PDB entry 4A28 | X-ray diffraction, 2.55 A resolution | chains A and B

Chain A (and B):
Molecule: Kinesin-like protein KIF11
From: Homo sapiens
Notes: fragment: motor domain, residues 1-368; chain B of this document is another copy of the same molecule, construct and numbering; everything in this record applies to it too
Reference sequence: P52732 (KIF11_HUMAN); residue numbers follow UniProt; this construct covers 1-368
Sequence (368 residues; each row starts with the number of its first residue):
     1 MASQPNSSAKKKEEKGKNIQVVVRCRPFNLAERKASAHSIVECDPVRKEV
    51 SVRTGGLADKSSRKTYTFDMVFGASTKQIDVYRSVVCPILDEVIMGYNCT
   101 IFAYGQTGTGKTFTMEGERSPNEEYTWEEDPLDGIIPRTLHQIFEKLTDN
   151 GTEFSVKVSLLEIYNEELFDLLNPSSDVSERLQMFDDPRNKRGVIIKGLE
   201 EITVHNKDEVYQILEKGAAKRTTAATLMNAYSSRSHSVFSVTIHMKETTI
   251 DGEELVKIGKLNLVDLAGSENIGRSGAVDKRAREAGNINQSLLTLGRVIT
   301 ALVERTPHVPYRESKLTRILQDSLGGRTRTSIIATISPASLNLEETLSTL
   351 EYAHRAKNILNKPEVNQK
Not modelled in the structure: 1-15, 121-127, 271-280, 365-368 (chain B: 1-15, 55-61, 122-127, 274-288, 366-368)
Differences from the reference sequence: engineered mutation D133 (Ala in P52732)
Metal / ion sites: Mg2+: T112 (together with ADP)
Ligand contacts: ADP (adenosine-5'-diphosphate): R24, R26, P27, Q106, T107, G108, T109, G110, K111, T112, F113, E118
Swiss-Prot annotation at these positions:
  - binding site (ATP): G105 to T112
  - modified residue: K146 (N6-acetyllysine)
  - natural variant: F144 (F144L: In MCLMR), R234 (R234C: In MCLMR), S235 (S235C: In MCLMR)

Chain A / chain B interface:
Residue-residue contacts (32; chain A residue first):
  A35(A) with T107(B); S232(B)
  H38(A) with A225(B); Y231(B)
  R53(A) with N229(B); Y231(B), hydrogen bond
  G55(A) with N229(B)
  G56(A) with M228(B); N229(B)
  L57(A) with Y164(B), hydrophobic; N165(B); E167(B); R181(B); M228(B)
  A58(A) with M228(B), hydrogen bond (backbone-backbone)
  D59(A) with N229(B)
  K60(A) with T226(B), hydrogen bond (side chain-backbone); L227(B); N229(B)
  T107(A) with L341(B)
  E118(A) with K34(B), salt bridge
  A225(A) with H38(B)
  T226(A) with H38(B)
  N229(A) with T54(B), hydrogen bond (side chain-backbone)
  Y231(A) with H38(B); I40(B); S340(B)
  S340(A) with Y231(B); R234(B), hydrogen bond (backbone-side chain)
  L341(A) with S233(B); R234(B), hydrogen bond (backbone-side chain)
  E344(A) with R234(B), salt bridge
Also at the interface, not in a pair above, chain A (23 interface residues in all): L30, S36, I40, T222, L343
Also at the interface, not in a pair above, chain B (23 interface residues in all): L30, F169, A230

In short:
Chain A and chain B each contribute 23 residues to their interface; the contacts include 6 hydrogen bonds and
2 salt bridges. Among the polar pairs are E118(A)-K34(B), E344(A)-R234(B) and R53(A)-Y231(B). Chain A binds
ADP. UniProt lists 8 ATP-binding residues on chain A.
Both chains are Kinesin-like protein KIF11 (Homo sapiens). Entry 4A28 (Eg5-2) was determined by X-ray
diffraction, deposited together with 4B7B, 4BXN, 4AS7 and 4A1Z.
